PDB entry 6UEA | electron microscopy, 3.00 A resolution | chains A and K of the 12 polymer chains in the assembly

# Chain A (and K)
Name: Immunoglobulin heavy constant alpha 2
From: Homo sapiens
Notes: chain K of this document is another copy of the same molecule, construct and numbering; everything in this record applies to it too
Reference sequence: P01877 (IGHA2_HUMAN); residues 242-472 here correspond to UniProt positions 110-340 (UniProt number = residue number - 132)
Amino-acid sequence (245 residues; row label = number of the first residue in the row):
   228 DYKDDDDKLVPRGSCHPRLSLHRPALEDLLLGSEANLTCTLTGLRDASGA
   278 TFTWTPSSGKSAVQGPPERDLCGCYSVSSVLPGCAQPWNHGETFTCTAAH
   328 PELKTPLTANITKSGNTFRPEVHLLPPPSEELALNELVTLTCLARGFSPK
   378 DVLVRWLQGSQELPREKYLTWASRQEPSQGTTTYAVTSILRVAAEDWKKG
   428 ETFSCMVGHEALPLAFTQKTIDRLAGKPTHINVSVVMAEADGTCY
Not modelled in the structure: 228-241, 273-275, 466-472 (chain K: 228-241, 451-452, 465-472)
Sequence notes: expression tag (228-241); conflict Leu451 (Met319 in P01877)
Curated features (UniProtKB/Swiss-Prot):
  - glycosylation (N-linked (GlcNAc...) asparagine): Asn263, Asn337 (complex)
Disulfides: Cys266-Cys323, Cys369-Cys432
Covalent attachments: N-acetylglucosamine (NAG) linked to Asn337
Reported in the primary citation:
  - self-association interface (contacts with another copy of this molecule): Ile458, Val460, Val462, Met464

# How chain A and chain K interact
Residue-residue contacts (34):
  Leu258(A) - Leu441(K)  hydrophobic
  Ser260(A) - Gly259(K)
  Ser260(A) - Gln313(K)
  Arg346(A) - Ser387(K)
  Arg346(A) - Gln388(K)
  Ser387(A) - Arg346(K)
  Gln388(A) - Arg346(K)  hydrogen bond
  Glu389(A) - Leu441(K)
  Met433(A) - Leu441(K)  hydrophobic
  Pro440(A) - Glu389(K)
  Leu441(A) - Met433(K)  hydrophobic
  Leu441(A) - Phe443(K)  hydrophobic
  Phe443(A) - Leu441(K)  hydrophobic
  Thr444(A) - Gln445(K)  hydrogen bond
  Gln445(A) - Thr444(K)
  Gln445(A) - Gln445(K)  hydrogen bond (side chain-backbone)
  Pro455(A) - Thr456(K)  hydrogen bond (backbone-side chain)
  Thr456(A) - Thr456(K)  hydrogen bond (backbone-side chain)
  Thr456(A) - His457(K)  hydrogen bond (backbone-backbone)
  His457(A) - His457(K)
  Ile458(A) - His457(K)  hydrogen bond (backbone-backbone)
  Ile458(A) - Ile458(K)
  Ile458(A) - Asn459(K)  hydrogen bond (backbone-backbone)
  Asn459(A) - Asn459(K)
  Val460(A) - Asn459(K)  hydrogen bond (backbone-backbone)
  Val460(A) - Val460(K)
  Val460(A) - Ser461(K)  hydrogen bond (backbone-backbone)
  Ser461(A) - Ser461(K)
  Val462(A) - Ser461(K)  hydrogen bond (backbone-backbone)
  Val462(A) - Val462(K)
  Val462(A) - Val463(K)  hydrogen bond (backbone-backbone)
  Val463(A) - Val463(K)
  Met464(A) - Val463(K)  hydrogen bond (backbone-backbone)
  Met464(A) - Met464(K)
Interface residues without a listed pair, chain A (27 interface residues in all): Glu261, Gln313, Arg382, Thr447, Ala465
Interface residues without a listed pair, chain K (26 interface residues in all): Leu258, Ser260, Pro347, Arg382, Pro440, Pro455

# Overview
Chain A and chain K form an interface of 27 and 26 residues respectively; the contacts include 13 hydrogen
bonds. Among the polar pairs are Gln388(A)-Arg346(K), Thr444(A)-Gln445(K) and Gln445(A)-Gln445(K). Covalently
linked N-acetylglucosamine: at Asn337(A). From the paper: a self-association interface involving Ile458(A),
Val460(A) and Val462(A) among others.
Both chains are Immunoglobulin heavy constant alpha 2 (Homo sapiens). Entry 6UEA (Structure of pentameric sIgA
complex) was determined by electron microscopy (same publication as 6UE7, 6UE8 and 6UE9).
